Entry 8IQZ (X-ray diffraction, 4.19 A resolution (low resolution: residue-level contacts below are approximate; hydrogen-bond / salt-bridge calls are withheld)); this record covers chains A and K of the 6 polymer chains in the assembly.

== Chain A (and K) ==
Molecule: Ferritin
Organism: Asterias forbesi
Notes: EC 1.16.3.1; chain K of this document is another copy of the same molecule, construct and numbering; everything in this record applies to it too
UniProt: O02384 (O02384_ASTFO); residue numbers follow UniProt; this construct covers 1-171
Sequence (171 residues; each row starts with the number of its first residue):
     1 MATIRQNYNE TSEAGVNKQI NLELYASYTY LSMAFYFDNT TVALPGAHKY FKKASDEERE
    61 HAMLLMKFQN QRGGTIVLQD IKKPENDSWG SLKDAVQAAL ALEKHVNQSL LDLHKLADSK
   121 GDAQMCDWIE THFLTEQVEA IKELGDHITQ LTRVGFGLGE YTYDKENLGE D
Disordered / not traced: 1-2, 170-171
Construct notes: engineered mutation Phe156 (Pro in O02384)

== Chain A / chain K interface ==
Pairs across the interface (22; chain A residue first):
  Thr3(A) with Lys104(K)
  Ile4(A) with Lys104(K); Ile141(K); Lys142(K); Gly145(K)
  Arg5(A) with Lys104(K)
  Gln6(A) with Lys104(K); Asn107(K); Gln108(K); Ile141(K)
  Asn7(A) with Leu111(K)
  Asn70(A) with Lys142(K)
  Gln71(A) with Val138(K); Lys142(K)
  Arg72(A) with Val138(K)
  Ala123(A) with His114(K); Leu134(K)
  Gln124(A) with Leu134(K); Thr135(K); Val138(K)
  Asp127(A) with Glu130(K)
  Glu130(A) with Glu130(K)
Also at the interface, not in a pair above, chain K (16 interface residues in all): Leu100, Asp127, Thr131, Glu139

== Overview ==
12 residues of chain A face 16 of chain K across their interface.
Both chains are Ferritin (Asterias forbesi). Entry 8IQZ (Asterias forbesii ferritin mutant-P156F) was
determined by X-ray diffraction together with 8IQV, 8IQW, 8IQX, 8IQY and 8IR0 from the same study.
